Entry 5T6N (X-ray diffraction, 2.54 A resolution); this record covers chains A and F of the 6 polymer chains in the assembly.

Chain A:
Name: Hemagglutinin HA1
Organism: Influenza A virus (strain A/Hong Kong/1/1968 H3N2)
UniProtKB: Q91MA7 (HEMA_I68A4); residues 11-329 here correspond to UniProt positions 27-345 (UniProt number = residue number + 16)
Chain sequence (323 residues; each row starts with the number of its first residue):
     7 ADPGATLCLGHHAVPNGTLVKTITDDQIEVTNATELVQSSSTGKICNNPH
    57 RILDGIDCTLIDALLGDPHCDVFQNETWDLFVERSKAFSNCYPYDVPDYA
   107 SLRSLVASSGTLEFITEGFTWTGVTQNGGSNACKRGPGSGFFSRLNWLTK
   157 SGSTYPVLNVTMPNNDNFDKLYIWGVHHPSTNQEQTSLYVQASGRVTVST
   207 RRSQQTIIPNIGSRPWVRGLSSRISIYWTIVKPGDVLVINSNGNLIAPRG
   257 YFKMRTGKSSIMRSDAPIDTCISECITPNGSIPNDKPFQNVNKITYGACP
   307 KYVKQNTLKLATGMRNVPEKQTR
Not modelled in the structure: 7-8, 327-329
Construct notes: expression tag (7-10)
Disulfides: Cys52-Cys277, Cys64-Cys76, Cys97-Cys139, Cys281-Cys305
Covalent attachments: N-acetylglucosamine (NAG) linked to Asn22, Asn38, Asn81, Asn285; glycan linked to Asn165
Ligand contacts:
  - Arbidol (75U; ethyl 6-bromo-4-[(dimethylamino)methyl]-5-hydroxy-1-methyl-2-[(phenylsulfanyl)methyl]-1H-indole-3-carboxylate), molecule 1: Ile29, Lys310, Gln311
  - Arbidol (75U), molecule 2: Pro293, Phe294, Lys307
Swiss-Prot annotation at these positions:
  - site: Arg329 (Cleavage)
  - glycosylation (N-linked (GlcNAc...) asparagine): Asn22, Asn38, Asn81, Asn165, Asn285
Reported in the primary citation:
  - binding site for Arbidol: Lys307

Chain F:
Name: Hemagglutinin HA2
Organism: Influenza A virus (strain A/Northern Territory/60/1968 H3N2)
UniProtKB: P03436 (HEMA_I68A6); residues 1-174 here correspond to UniProt positions 346-519 (UniProt number = residue number + 345)
Chain sequence (174 residues; numbered 1 to 174; the number before each row is that of its first residue):
     1 GLFGAIAGFIENGWEGMIDGWYGFRHQNSEGTGQAADLKSTQAAIDQING
    51 KLNRVIEKTNEKFHQIEKEFSEVEGRIQDLEKYVEDTKIDLWSYNAELLV
   101 ALENQHTIDLTDSEMNKLFEKTGRQLRENAEDMGNGCFKIYHKCDNACIE
   151 SIRNGTYDHDVYRDEALNNRFQIK
Not modelled in the structure: 172-174
Construct notes: conflict Gly123 (Arg468 in P03436)
Disulfides: Cys144-Cys148
Covalent attachments: N-acetylglucosamine (NAG) linked to Asn154
Ligand contacts:
  - Arbidol (75U; ethyl 6-bromo-4-[(dimethylamino)methyl]-5-hydroxy-1-methyl-2-[(phenylsulfanyl)methyl]-1H-indole-3-carboxylate), molecule 1: Arg54, Val55, Glu57, Lys58, Thr59, Trp92, Leu99
  - Arbidol (75U), molecule 2: Asp90, Ser93, Tyr94, Glu97, Leu98, Ala101
Swiss-Prot annotation at these positions:
  - glycosylation: Asn154 (N-linked (GlcNAc...) asparagine)
Reported in the primary citation:
  - binding site for Arbidol: Trp92, Tyr94, Leu98

Chain A / chain F interface:
Pairs across the interface - 11 pairs, chain A then chain F:
  Lys27(A) with Arg54(F)
  Thr28(A) with Arg54(F), hydrogen bond (backbone-side chain)
  Ile29(A) with Lys51(F); Arg54(F); Glu103(F)
  Thr30(A) with Gln47(F); Gly50(F); Lys51(F); His106(F)
  Asp32(A) with Arg54(F), salt bridge; Glu57(F)
Interface residues without a listed pair, chain A (6 interface residues in all): Asp31

In short:
The interface between chain A and chain F involves 6 residues on one side and 7 on the other; the contacts
include 1 hydrogen bond and 1 salt bridge. Among the polar pairs are Asp32(A)-Arg54(F) and Thr28(A)-Arg54(F).
From the paper: a binding site for Arbidol at Lys307(A) and Trp92(F) among others.
Here chain A is Hemagglutinin HA1 (Influenza A virus (strain A/Hong Kong/1/1968 H3N2)) and chain F is
Hemagglutinin HA2 (Influenza A virus (strain A/Northern Territory/60/1968 H3N2)). Entry 5T6N (Crystal
structure of the A/Hong Kong/1/1968 (H3N2) influenza virus hemagglutinin in complex with the antiviral drug
...) was determined by X-ray diffraction together with 5T6S from the same study.
